PDB entry 1U35 | X-ray diffraction, 3.00 A resolution | chains I and G of the 10 polymer chains in the assembly

== Chain I ==
Molecule: alpha-satellite DNA
Organism: Homo sapiens
Sequence (146 nucleotides; each row starts with the number of its first residue):
     1 ATCAATATCCACCTGCAGATTCTACCAAAAGTGTATTTGGAAACTGCTCC
    51 ATCAAAAGGCATGTTCAGCGGAA
   73A T
    74 TCCGCTGAACATGCCTTTTGATGGAGCAGTTTCCAAATACACTTTTGGTA
   124 GAATCTGCAGGTGGATATTGAT
Not modelled in the structure: 73A

== Chain G ==
Molecule: H2A histone family
Organism: Homo sapiens
UniProt: O75367 (H2AY_HUMAN); residues 1003-1122 here correspond to UniProt positions 1-120 (UniProt number = residue number - 1002)
Chain sequence (120 residues; numbered 1003 to 1122; the number before each row is that of its first residue):
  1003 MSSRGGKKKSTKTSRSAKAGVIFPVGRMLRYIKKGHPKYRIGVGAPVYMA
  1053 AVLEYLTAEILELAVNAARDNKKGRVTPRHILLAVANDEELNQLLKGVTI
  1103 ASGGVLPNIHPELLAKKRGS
Not modelled in the structure: 1003-1013, 1120-1122
Sequence notes: engineered mutation Val1067 (Gly65 in O75367)
UniProt features mapped onto this chain:
  - modified residue: Lys1009 (N6-lactoyllysine), Lys1011 (N6-lactoyllysine), Lys1020 (N6-methyllysine), Lys1118 (N6-acetyllysine)
  - cross-link (Glycyl lysine isopeptide (Lys-Gly)): Lys1118 (interchain with G-Cter in ubiquitin), Lys1119 (interchain with G-Cter in ubiquitin)

== How chain I and chain G interact ==
Residue-residue contacts - 16 pairs, chain I then chain G:
  DT111(I) with Arg1042(G), hydrogen bond to the base; Ile1043(G), hydrogen bond to the phosphate; Gly1044(G), phosphate contact; Val1045(G), hydrogen bond to the phosphate
  DA112(I) with Arg1042(G), sugar contact; Ile1043(G), hydrogen bond to the phosphate
  DT117(I) with Lys1014(G), hydrogen bond to the base
  DT118(I) with Lys1014(G), hydrogen bond to the sugar
  DT119(I) with Lys1014(G), hydrogen bond to the phosphate
  DG121(I) with Arg1029(G), hydrogen bond to the phosphate
  DT122(I) with Arg1029(G), salt bridge to the phosphate
  DG130(I) with Arg1077(G), hydrogen bond to the sugar
  DC131(I) with Lys1075(G), phosphate contact; Gly1076(G), hydrogen bond to the phosphate; Arg1077(G), hydrogen bond to the phosphate
  DA132(I) with Lys1075(G), salt bridge to the phosphate
Other interface residues (no listed pair), chain I (11 interface residues in all): DA110
Other interface residues (no listed pair), chain G (11 interface residues in all): Lys1035, Tyr1041

== Summary ==
Chain I and chain G each contribute 11 residues to their interface, with 11 hydrogen bonds and 2 salt bridges.
Among the polar pairs are DT111(I)-Arg1042(G), DT117(I)-Lys1014(G) and DT118(I)-Lys1014(G).
Here chain I is alpha-satellite DNA and chain G is H2A histone family, both from Homo sapiens. Entry 1U35
(Crystal structure of the nucleosome core particle containing the histone domain of macroH2A) was determined
by X-ray diffraction (same publication as 1YD9).
